PDB entry 8G8B | electron microscopy, 4.30 A resolution (low resolution: residue-level contacts below are approximate; hydrogen-bond / salt-bridge calls are withheld) | chains H and J of the 11 polymer chains in the assembly

[Chain H]
Protein: Histone H2B
Source organism: Xenopus laevis
Reference sequence: P02281 (H2B11_XENLA); residues 1-122 here correspond to UniProt positions 5-126 (UniProt number = residue number + 4)
Chain sequence (122 residues; each row starts with the number of its first residue):
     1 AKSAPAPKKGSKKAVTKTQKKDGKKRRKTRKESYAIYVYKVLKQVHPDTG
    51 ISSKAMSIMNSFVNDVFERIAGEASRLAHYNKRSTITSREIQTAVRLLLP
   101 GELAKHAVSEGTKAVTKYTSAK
Not modelled in the structure: 1-28
Differences from the reference sequence: variant Thr29 (Ser33 in P02281)
Swiss-Prot annotation at these positions:
  - modified residue: Lys2 (N6-acetyllysine), Lys9 (N6-acetyllysine), Ser11 (Phosphoserine), Lys12 (N6-acetyllysine), Lys17 (N6-acetyllysine)
  - glycosylation: Ser109 (O-linked (GlcNAc) serine)
  - cross-link: Lys117 (Glycyl lysine isopeptide (Lys-Gly) (interchain with G-Cter in ubiquitin))

[Chain J]
Molecule: nMatn1 DNA (bottom strand, 168-MER)
Sequence (186 nucleotides; numbered -112 to 73; the number before each row is that of its first residue; numbers below 1 keep their minus sign (DT-112 is residue -112)):
  -112 TGCATGTATGTGTATGCATATGCTAATGTGTGCATGTGTGTGACTATGTG
   -62 CGCATGCATGTGCATGTGTGTGCATATACGTGTGTGCATGCATGTGCATA
   -12 TATGTGTGCACGTGTGTGTGCATGTGTGTGTATGTGTATATATTAACCTG
    38 TGTGCATTGTGTGCATATATTAGCATGTGTGCATGT
Not modelled in the structure: -112 to -97, 72-73

[Interface between chain H and chain J]
Contacting residue pairs (15; chain H residue first):
  Thr29(H) - DT30(J)
  Arg30(H) - DG-47(J)
  Glu32(H) - DG-45(J)
  Tyr39(H) - DG-53(J)
  Tyr39(H) - DT-52(J)
  Gly50(H) - DG-53(J)
  Ile51(H) - DT-54(J)
  Ile51(H) - DG-53(J)
  Ser52(H) - DT-54(J)
  Ser53(H) - DT-54(J)
  Arg83(H) - DC-34(J)
  Arg83(H) - DG-33(J)
  Ser84(H) - DA-35(J)
  Ser84(H) - DC-34(J)
  Thr85(H) - DC-34(J)
Also at the interface, not in a pair above, chain H (12 interface residues in all): Lys82
Also at the interface, not in a pair above, chain J (10 interface residues in all): DT-46

[In short]
12 residues of chain H and 10 residues of chain J are in contact.
Chain H is Histone H2B (Xenopus laevis) and chain J is nMatn1 DNA (bottom strand, 168-MER); the structure,
Nucleosome with human nMatn1 sequence in complex with Human Oct4, was determined by electron microscopy,
deposited together with 8G87, 8G88, 8G8E and 8G8G.
